6FP1 - chain A; structure by X-ray diffraction, 1.97 A resolution.

[Chain A]
Molecule: Kynurenine 3-monooxygenase
Organism: Pseudomonas fluorescens
Notes: EC 1.14.13.9
UniProtKB: Q84HF5 (KMO_PSEFL); residues 1-459 here correspond to UniProt positions 2-460 (UniProt number = residue number + 1)
Amino-acid sequence (460 residues; each row starts with the number of its first residue):
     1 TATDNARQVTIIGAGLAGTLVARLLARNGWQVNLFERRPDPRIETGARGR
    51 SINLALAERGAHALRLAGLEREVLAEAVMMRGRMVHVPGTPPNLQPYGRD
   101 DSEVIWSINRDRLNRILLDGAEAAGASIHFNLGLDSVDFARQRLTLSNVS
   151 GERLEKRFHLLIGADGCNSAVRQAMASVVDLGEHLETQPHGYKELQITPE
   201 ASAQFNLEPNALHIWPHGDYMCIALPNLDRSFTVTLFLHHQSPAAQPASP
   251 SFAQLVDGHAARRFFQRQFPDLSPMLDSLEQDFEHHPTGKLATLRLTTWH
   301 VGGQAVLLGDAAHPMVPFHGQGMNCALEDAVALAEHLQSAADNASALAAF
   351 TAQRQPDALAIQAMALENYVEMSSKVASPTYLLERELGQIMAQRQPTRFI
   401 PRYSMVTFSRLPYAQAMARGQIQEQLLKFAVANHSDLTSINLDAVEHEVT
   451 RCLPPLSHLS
Not modelled in the structure: 1-6, 49-50, 244-247, 375-376, 457-460
Sequence notes: engineered mutation S251 (Cys252 in Q84HF5); expression tag (460)
Small-molecule neighbours:
  - E0Q (2-(6-chloranyl-5,7-dimethyl-3-oxidanylidene-1,4-benzoxazin-4-yl)ethanoic acid): A55, R83, Y97, I105, L212, M221, I223, F237, P317, F318, H319, G320, N368, M372, Y403
  - FAD (flavin-adenine dinucleotide): I12, G13, A14, G15, L16, A17, G18, F35, E36, R37, R38, L54, A55, R110, L132, G133, L134, A164, D165, G166, A170, Y192, F237, L291, L308, G309, D310, P317, G320, Q321, G322, M323, N324, A326
Swiss-Prot annotation at these positions:
  - binding site (FAD): L16, A17, E36 to R38, A55, R110, L134, D310, M323, N324
  - binding site (L-kynurenine): R83, Y97, N368, Y403
From the paper describing this entry:
  - binding site for E0Q: R83, Y97, N368

[In short]
Chain A binds flavin-adenine dinucleotide and compound E0Q. From UniProt: 11 FAD-binding residues and 4
L-kynurenine-binding residues. The paper reports a binding site for E0Q at R83, Y97 and N368.
Chain A is Kynurenine 3-monooxygenase (Pseudomonas fluorescens); the structure, The crystal structure of
P.fluorescens Kynurenine 3-monooxygenase (KMO) in complex with competitive inhibitor No. 1, was determined by
X-ray diffraction, deposited together with 6FOX, 6FOY, 6FOZ, 6FP0 and 6FPH.
